8G6E - chains A and B of the 28 polymer chains in the assembly; structure by electron microscopy, 2.18 A resolution.

Chain A:
Molecule: Proteasome subunit alpha type-6
From: Plasmodium falciparum NF54
UniProt: W7JVP8 (W7JVP8_PLAFO); residue numbers follow UniProt; this construct covers 1-260
Chain sequence (260 residues; row label = number of the first residue in the row):
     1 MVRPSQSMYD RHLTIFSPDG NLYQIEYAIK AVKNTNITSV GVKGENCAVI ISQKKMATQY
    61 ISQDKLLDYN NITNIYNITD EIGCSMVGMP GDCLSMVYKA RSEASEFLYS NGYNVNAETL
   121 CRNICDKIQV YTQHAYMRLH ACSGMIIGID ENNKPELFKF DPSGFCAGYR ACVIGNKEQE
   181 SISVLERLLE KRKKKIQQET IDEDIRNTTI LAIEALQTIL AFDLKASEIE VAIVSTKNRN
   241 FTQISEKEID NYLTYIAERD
Not modelled in the structure: 1-6, 260

Chain B:
Molecule: Proteasome subunit alpha type-2
From: Plasmodium falciparum NF54
UniProt: A0A2I0BQ13 (A0A2I0BQ13_PLAFO); residue numbers follow UniProt; this construct covers 1-235
Chain sequence (235 residues; numbered 1 to 235; the number before each row is that of its first residue):
     1 MADGEYSFSL TTFSPTGKLV QIEYALNRVS SSSPALGIRA KNGVIIATEK KSPNELIEEN
    61 SIFKIQQISE HIGIVYAGMP GDFRVLLKRA RKEAIRYSLQ YGSEILVKEL VKIIASIVQE
   121 FTQTGGVRPF GLSLLICGVD VYGYHLYQID PSGCYFNWMA TCVGKDYQNN MSFLEKRYNK
   181 DIEIEDAIHT AILTLKESYE GVLNEKNIEI GVAYDNKPFK ILTQNEIKDY LIEIE
Not modelled in the structure: 234-235

Chain A / chain B interface:
Residue-residue contacts - 59 pairs, chain A then chain B:
  Thr14(A) with Arg128(B)
  Ile15(A) with Leu10(B), hydrophobic; Gln21(B)
  Phe16(A) with Gln21(B), hydrogen bond (backbone-side chain); Tyr24(B), hydrophobic; Ala25(B), hydrophobic; Arg28(B); Met79(B), hydrophobic; Arg128(B); Pro129(B); Gly131(B)
  Ser17(A) with Tyr24(B)
  Pro18(A) with Tyr24(B); Asn27(B), hydrogen bond (backbone-side chain)
  Gly20(A) with Tyr24(B); Arg28(B), hydrogen bond (backbone-side chain)
  Leu22(A) with Met79(B), hydrophobic; Arg128(B)
  Lys43(A) with Glu58(B), salt bridge
  Arg122(A) with Ser61(B), hydrogen bond (side chain-backbone); Arg84(B)
  Asp126(A) with Arg84(B), salt bridge; Val85(B); Lys88(B)
  Gln129(A) with Gly81(B); Asp82(B), hydrogen bond; Val85(B)
  Thr132(A) with Arg128(B), hydrogen bond (backbone-side chain)
  Gln133(A) with Phe121(B); Val127(B); Arg128(B), hydrogen bond (side chain-backbone); Pro129(B), hydrogen bond (side chain-backbone); Phe130(B)
  His134(A) with Gly126(B); Val127(B)
  Ala135(A) with Leu10(B), hydrophobic; Gly126(B), hydrogen bond (backbone-backbone)
  Tyr136(A) with Met1(B), hydrophobic; Ala2(B), hydrophobic
  Phe165(A) with Pro80(B), hydrophobic
  Ala167(A) with Ile57(B), hydrophobic; Ser61(B); Ile62(B), hydrophobic
  Gly168(A) with Ile57(B); Glu58(B), hydrogen bond (backbone-backbone); Ser61(B), hydrogen bond (backbone-side chain)
  Tyr169(A) with Leu56(B); Ile57(B), hydrophobic; Glu58(B)
  Arg170(A) with Glu55(B), hydrogen bond (side chain-backbone); Leu56(B), hydrogen bond (backbone-backbone); Glu58(B)
  Ala171(A) with Leu56(B)
  Ile182(A) with Asn54(B); Leu56(B), hydrophobic
  Leu185(A) with Leu56(B), hydrophobic
  Glu186(A) with Glu55(B); Leu56(B)
  Leu189(A) with Leu56(B), hydrophobic
Interface residues without a listed pair, chain A (32 interface residues in all): Leu13, Asp19, Asn21, Asn123, Phe158, Cys166

In short:
Chain A and chain B form an interface of 32 and 29 residues respectively, with 13 hydrogen bonds and 2 salt
bridges. Polar pairs include Lys43(A)-Glu58(B), Asp126(A)-Arg84(B) and Phe16(A)-Gln21(B).
Here chain A is Proteasome subunit alpha type-6 and chain B is Proteasome subunit alpha type-2, both from
Plasmodium falciparum NF54. Entry 8G6E (Structure of the Plasmodium falciparum 20S proteasome complexed with
inhibitor TDI-8304) was determined by electron microscopy, deposited together with 8G6F.
